1R5V - chains E and B of the 6 polymer chains in the assembly; structure by X-ray diffraction, 2.50 A resolution.

[Chain E]
Molecule: artificial peptide
Chain sequence (13 residues; numbered 2 to 14; the number before each row is that of its first residue):
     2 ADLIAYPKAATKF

[Chain B]
Molecule: MHC H2-IE-beta
From: Mus musculus
Reference sequence: P18468 (HB2I_MOUSE); aligned to UniProt positions 32-215 over residues 32-215
Chain sequence (185 residues; each row starts with the number of its first residue):
    31 APWFLEYSKSECHFYNGTQRVRLLVRYFYNLEENLRFDSDVGEFRAVTEL
    81 GRPDAENWNSQPEFLEQKRAEVDTVCRHNYEIFDNFLVPRRVEPTVTVYP
   131 TKTQPLEHHNLLVCSVSDFYPGNIEVRWFRNGKEEKTGIVSTGLVRNGDW
   181 TFQTLVMLETVPQSGEVYTCQVEHPSLTDPVTVEW
Differences from the reference sequence: cloning artifact (31); engineered mutation Ser38 (Cys11 in P18468)
Disulfide bonds: Cys42-Cys106, Cys144-Cys200

[How chain E and chain B interact]
Residue-residue contacts - 24 pairs, chain E then chain B:
  Asp3(E) with Ile112(B)
  Leu4(E) with His108(B), hydrogen bond (backbone-side chain); Ile112(B)
  Ile5(E) with Asn109(B); Ile112(B), hydrophobic; Phe113(B), hydrophobic
  Ala6(E) with Thr104(B); Val105(B); His108(B); Asn109(B), hydrogen bond (backbone-side chain)
  Tyr7(E) with Val105(B)
  Pro8(E) with Ser40(B); Glu101(B); Val105(B)
  Lys9(E) with Gln97(B); Lys98(B), hydrogen bond (backbone-side chain); Glu101(B), hydrogen bond (backbone-side chain)
  Ala11(E) with Trp88(B), hydrophobic; Phe94(B), hydrophobic
  Thr12(E) with Trp88(B), hydrogen bond (backbone-side chain)
  Lys13(E) with Glu36(B), salt bridge; Asp84(B), salt bridge; Trp88(B)
  Phe14(E) with Asn87(B)
Other interface residues (no listed pair), chain B (16 interface residues in all): Tyr57

[Overview]
11 residues of chain E and 16 residues of chain B are in contact, with 5 hydrogen bonds and 2 salt bridges.
Polar pairs include Lys13(E)-Glu36(B), Lys13(E)-Asp84(B) and Leu4(E)-His108(B).
Chain E is artificial peptide and chain B is MHC H2-IE-beta (Mus musculus); the structure, Evidence that
structural rearrangements and/or flexibility during TCR binding can contribute to T-cell activation, was
determined by X-ray diffraction, deposited together with 1R5W.
